PDB entry 4A3C | X-ray diffraction, 3.50 A resolution | chains A and B of the 15 polymer chains in the assembly

# Chain A
Molecule: DNA-directed RNA polymerase II subunit RPB1
From: Saccharomyces cerevisiae
Notes: EC 2.7.7.6
Reference sequence: P04050 (RPB1_YEAST); residue numbers follow UniProt; this construct covers 1-1732
Sequence (1732 residues; row label = number of the first residue in the row):
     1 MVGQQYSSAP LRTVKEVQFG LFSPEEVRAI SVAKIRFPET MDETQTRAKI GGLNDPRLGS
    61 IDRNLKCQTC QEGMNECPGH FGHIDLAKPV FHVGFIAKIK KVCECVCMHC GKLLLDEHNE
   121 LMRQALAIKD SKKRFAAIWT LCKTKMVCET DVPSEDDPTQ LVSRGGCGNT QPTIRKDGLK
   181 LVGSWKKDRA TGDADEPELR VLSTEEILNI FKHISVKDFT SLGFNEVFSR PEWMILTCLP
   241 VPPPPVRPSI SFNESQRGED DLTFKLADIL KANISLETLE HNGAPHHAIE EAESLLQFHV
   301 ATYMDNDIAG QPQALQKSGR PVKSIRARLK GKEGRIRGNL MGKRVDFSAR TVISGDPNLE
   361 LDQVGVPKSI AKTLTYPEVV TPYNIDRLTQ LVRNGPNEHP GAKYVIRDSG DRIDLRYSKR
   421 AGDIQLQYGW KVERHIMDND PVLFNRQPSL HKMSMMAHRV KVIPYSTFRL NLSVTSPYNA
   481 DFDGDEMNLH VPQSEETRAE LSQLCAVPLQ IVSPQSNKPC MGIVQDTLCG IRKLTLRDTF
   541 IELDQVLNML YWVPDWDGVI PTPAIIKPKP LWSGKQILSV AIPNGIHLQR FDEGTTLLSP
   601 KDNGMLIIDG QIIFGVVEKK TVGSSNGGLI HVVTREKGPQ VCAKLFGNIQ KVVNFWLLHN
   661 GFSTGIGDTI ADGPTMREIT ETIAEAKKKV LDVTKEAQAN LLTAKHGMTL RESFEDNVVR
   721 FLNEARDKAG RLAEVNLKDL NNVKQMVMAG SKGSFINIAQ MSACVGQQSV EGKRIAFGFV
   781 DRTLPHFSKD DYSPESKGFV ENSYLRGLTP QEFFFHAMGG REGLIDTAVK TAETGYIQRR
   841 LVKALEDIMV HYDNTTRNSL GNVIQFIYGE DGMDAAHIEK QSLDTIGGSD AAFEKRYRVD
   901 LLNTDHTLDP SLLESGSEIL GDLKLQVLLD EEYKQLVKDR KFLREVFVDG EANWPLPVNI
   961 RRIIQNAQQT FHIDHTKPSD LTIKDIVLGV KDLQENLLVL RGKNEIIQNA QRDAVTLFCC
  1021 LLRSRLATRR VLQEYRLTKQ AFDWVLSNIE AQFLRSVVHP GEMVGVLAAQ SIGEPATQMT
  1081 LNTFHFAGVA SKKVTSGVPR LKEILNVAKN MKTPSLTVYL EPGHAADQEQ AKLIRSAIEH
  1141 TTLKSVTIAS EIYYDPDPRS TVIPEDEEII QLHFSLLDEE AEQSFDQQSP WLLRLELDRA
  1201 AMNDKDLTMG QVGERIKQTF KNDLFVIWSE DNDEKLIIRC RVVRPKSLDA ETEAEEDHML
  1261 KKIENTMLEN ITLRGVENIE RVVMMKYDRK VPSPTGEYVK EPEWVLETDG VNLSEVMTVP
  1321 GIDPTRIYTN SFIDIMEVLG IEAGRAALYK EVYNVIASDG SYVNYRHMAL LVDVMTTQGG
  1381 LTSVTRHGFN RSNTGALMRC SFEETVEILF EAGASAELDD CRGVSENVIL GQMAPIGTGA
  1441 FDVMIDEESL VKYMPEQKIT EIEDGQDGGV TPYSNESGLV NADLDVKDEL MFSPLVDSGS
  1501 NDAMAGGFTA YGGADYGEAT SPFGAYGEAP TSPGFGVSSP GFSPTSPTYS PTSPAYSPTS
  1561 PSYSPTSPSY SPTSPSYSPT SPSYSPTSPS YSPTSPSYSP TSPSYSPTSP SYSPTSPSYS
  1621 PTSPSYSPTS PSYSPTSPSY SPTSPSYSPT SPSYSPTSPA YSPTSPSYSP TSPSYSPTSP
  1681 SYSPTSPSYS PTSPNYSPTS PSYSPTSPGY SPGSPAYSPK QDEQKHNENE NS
Not modelled in the structure: 1-2, 1081-1091, 1177-1186, 1244-1253, 1456-1732
Bound ions: Zn2+ site 1: C67, C70, C77, H80; Zn2+ site 2: C107, C110, C148, C167; Mg2+: D481, D483, D485 (shared with 1 residue of chain P)
Curated features (UniProtKB/Swiss-Prot):
  - region: P248 to D260 (Lid loop), N306 to K323 (Rudder loop), P810 to E822 (Bridging helix)
  - binding site (Zn(2+)): C67, C70, C77, H80, C107, C110, C148, C167
  - binding site (Mg(2+)): D481, D483, D485
  - modified residue: T1471 (Phosphothreonine)
  - cross-link (Glycyl lysine isopeptide (Lys-Gly)): K695 (interchain with G-Cter in ubiquitin), K1246 (interchain with G-Cter in ubiquitin), K1350 (interchain with G-Cter in ubiquitin)
  - natural variant: S1653 to P1659 (deletion: In strain: A364A)
  - mutagenesis: K1246 (K1246R: Impairs ubiquitination during transcription stress)
From the paper describing this entry:
  - mutagenesis - Q1078N, Q1078S: abolished growth (citing earlier work)

# Chain B
Molecule: DNA-directed RNA polymerase II subunit RPB2
From: Saccharomyces cerevisiae
Notes: EC 2.7.7.6
Reference sequence: P08518 (RPB2_YEAST); numbering as in UniProt (aligned over 1-1224)
Sequence (1224 residues; row label = number of the first residue in the row):
     1 MSDLANSEKY YDEDPYGFED ESAPITAEDS WAVISAFFRE KGLVSQQLDS FNQFVDYTLQ
    61 DIICEDSTLI LEQLAQHTTE SDNISRKYEI SFGKIYVTKP MVNESDGVTH ALYPQEARLR
   121 NLTYSSGLFV DVKKRTYEAI DVPGRELKYE LIAEESEDDS ESGKVFIGRL PIMLRSKNCY
   181 LSEATESDLY KLKECPFDMG GYFIINGSEK VLIAQERSAG NIVQVFKKAA PSPISHVAEI
   241 RSALEKGSRF ISTLQVKLYG REGSSARTIK ATLPYIKQDI PIVIIFRALG IIPDGEILEH
   301 ICYDVNDWQM LEMLKPCVED GFVIQDRETA LDFIGRRGTA LGIKKEKRIQ YAKDILQKEF
   361 LPHITQLEGF ESRKAFFLGY MINRLLLCAL DRKDQDDRDH FGKKRLDLAG PLLAQLFKTL
   421 FKKLTKDIFR YMQRTVEEAH DFNMKLAINA KTITSGLKYA LATGNWGEQK KAMSSRAGVS
   481 QVLNRYTYSS TLSHLRRTNT PIGRDGKLAK PRQLHNTHWG LVCPAETPEG QACGLVKNLS
   541 LMSCISVGTD PMPIITFLSE WGMEPLEDYV PHQSPDATRV FVNGVWHGVH RNPARLMETL
   601 RTLRRKGDIN PEVSMIRDIR EKELKIFTDA GRVYRPLFIV EDDESLGHKE LKVRKGHIAK
   661 LMATEYQDIE GGFEDVEEYT WSSLLNEGLV EYIDAEEEES ILIAMQPEDL EPAEANEEND
   721 LDVDPAKRIR VSHHATTFTH CEIHPSMILG VAASIIPFPD HNQSPRNTYQ SAMGKQAMGV
   781 FLTNYNVRMD TMANILYYPQ KPLGTTRAME YLKFRELPAG QNAIVAIACY SGYNQEDSMI
   841 MNQSSIDRGL FRSLFFRSYM DQEKKYGMSI TETFEKPQRT NTLRMKHGTY DKLDDDGLIA
   901 PGVRVSGEDV IIGKTTPISP DEEELGQRTA YHSKRDASTP LRSTENGIVD QVLVTTNQDG
   961 LKFVKVRVRT TKIPQIGDKF ASRHGQKGTI GITYRREDMP FTAEGIVPDL IINPHAIPSR
  1021 MTVAHLIECL LSKVAALSGN EGDASPFTDI TVEGISKLLR EHGYQSRGFE VMYNGHTGKK
  1081 LMAQIFFGPT YYQRLRHMVD DKIHARARGP MQVLTRQPVE GRSRDGGLRF GEMERDCMIA
  1141 HGAASFLKER LMEASDAFRV HICGICGLMT VIAKLNHNQF ECKGCDNKID IYQIHIPYAA
  1201 KLLFQELMAM NITPRLYTDR SRDF
Not modelled in the structure: 1-19, 71-89, 135-163, 438-445, 503-508, 669-677, 716-721, 920-932
Bound ions: Zn2+: C1163, C1166, C1182, C1185

# Interface between chain A and chain B
Pairs across the interface - 462 pairs, chain A then chain B:
  Q4(A) with F1158(B); R1159(B), hydrogen bond (side chain-backbone)
  Q5(A) with R1159(B), hydrogen bond (backbone-side chain); L1175(B)
  Y6(A) with L1175(B)
  S7(A) with R1159(B); H1161(B), hydrogen bond; F1180(B); Q1193(B)
  S8(A) with N1178(B), hydrogen bond; F1180(B)
  A9(A) with H1161(B); Q1193(B)
  P10(A) with I1191(B); Y1192(B); Q1193(B), hydrogen bond (backbone-backbone)
  L11(A) with Q1193(B); I1194(B), hydrophobic; H1195(B)
  R12(A) with Y1192(B); Q1193(B), hydrogen bond (backbone-backbone); I1194(B); T1218(B), hydrogen bond
  T13(A) with Y1217(B); T1218(B)
  V14(A) with L1216(B), hydrophobic; Y1217(B)
  K15(A) with Y1217(B), hydrogen bond (backbone-backbone); T1218(B), hydrogen bond (side chain-backbone); D1219(B); R1220(B), hydrogen bond (backbone-side chain)
  E16(A) with R1215(B); L1216(B); Y1217(B), hydrogen bond (backbone-backbone); D1219(B); R1220(B); S1221(B), hydrogen bond (side chain-backbone); R1222(B)
  V17(A) with R1215(B); L1216(B), hydrophobic
  Q18(A) with T1213(B); R1215(B), hydrogen bond (backbone-backbone); Y1217(B)
  F19(A) with T1213(B)
  G20(A) with I1212(B); T1213(B), hydrogen bond (backbone-backbone)
  L21(A) with N1211(B); T1213(B), hydrogen bond (backbone-side chain)
  F22(A) with M1208(B); N1211(B), hydrogen bond (backbone-backbone); T1213(B)
  E26(A) with C1166(B); L1168(B); R1215(B), salt bridge
  A29(A) with G1184(B)
  I30(A) with T1170(B); K1183(B), hydrogen bond (backbone-side chain)
  V32(A) with I1172(B), hydrophobic
  T69(A) with I1172(B); K1174(B), hydrogen bond (backbone-side chain)
  C70(A) with I1172(B); K1174(B)
  E72(A) with A1173(B); K1174(B); L1175(B), hydrogen bond (side chain-backbone)
  M74(A) with R1116(B), hydrogen bond (backbone-side chain)
  N75(A) with R1116(B), hydrogen bond
  E76(A) with F1158(B); R1159(B), salt bridge; L1175(B)
  C77(A) with R1116(B)
  P78(A) with V1160(B), hydrophobic; K1201(B)
  G79(A) with K1201(B); Q1205(B)
  H80(A) with I1172(B)
  F81(A) with Q1205(B); M1208(B), hydrophobic; A1209(B)
  H92(A) with M1210(B), hydrogen bond (side chain-backbone); N1211(B)
  F95(A) with I1212(B), hydrophobic
  F228(A) with R1215(B)
  W233(A) with N1211(B), hydrogen bond (backbone-side chain)
  L236(A) with N1211(B)
  P240(A) with M1208(B); A1209(B); N1211(B)
  P242(A) with A1209(B), hydrophobic
  P243(A) with Q1205(B)
  P245(A) with L1114(B); Y1198(B); K1201(B)
  V246(A) with L1114(B); L1202(B), hydrophobic; Q1205(B); E1206(B)
  P248(A) with V1113(B), hydrophobic; L1114(B)
  N253(A) with R884(B); R935(B)
  E254(A) with R935(B)
  S255(A) with I918(B); R935(B)
  Y303(A) with A1209(B)
  M304(A) with M1210(B), hydrophobic
  S318(A) with K470(B); K471(B)
  G319(A) with K471(B)
  I325(A) with E1206(B); A1209(B), hydrophobic; M1210(B), hydrophobic
  R328(A) with E1206(B), salt bridge
  L329(A) with L1203(B), hydrophobic; E1206(B); M1210(B), hydrophobic
  R335(A) with L1114(B); T1115(B); A1199(B); L1202(B); L1203(B); E1206(B), salt bridge
  I336(A) with L1203(B), hydrophobic
  R337(A) with R1129(B), hydrogen bond (backbone-side chain); E1132(B), salt bridge
  G338(A) with R1129(B), hydrogen bond (backbone-side chain)
  N339(A) with T1115(B); Q1117(B), hydrogen bond (backbone-side chain); D1156(B); A1199(B)
  L340(A) with P1197(B), hydrophobic; A1199(B), hydrophobic; A1200(B)
  M341(A) with E1132(B); R1135(B)
  G342(A) with R1129(B); F1130(B); G1131(B)
  K343(A) with Q1117(B); L1128(B); R1129(B); F1130(B), hydrogen bond (backbone-backbone); L1151(B); S1155(B); D1156(B); P1197(B)
  R344(A) with Q1117(B); P1118(B); V1119(B); E1120(B), salt bridge; G1121(B); G1127(B), hydrogen bond (side chain-backbone); L1128(B); S1155(B), hydrogen bond (backbone-side chain)
  V345(A) with P1118(B); G1127(B); L1128(B), hydrogen bond (backbone-backbone); F1130(B), hydrophobic; R1150(B); A1154(B); S1155(B)
  D346(A) with R1106(B), salt bridge; R1108(B); G1109(B); M1111(B); P1118(B); R1150(B), hydrogen bond (backbone-side chain); A1154(B), hydrogen bond (backbone-backbone)
  F347(A) with R1106(B), hydrogen bond (backbone-backbone); A1107(B); R1150(B)
  S348(A) with A1105(B); R1106(B), hydrogen bond (backbone-backbone); G1127(B); L1128(B), hydrogen bond (side chain-backbone)
  A349(A) with H1104(B); A1105(B), hydrophobic; L1128(B)
  R350(A) with K1102(B); I1103(B); H1104(B), hydrogen bond (backbone-backbone); L1128(B)
  T351(A) with V1099(B); I1103(B)
  V352(A) with G977(B); V1099(B), hydrophobic
  S354(A) with I990(B)
  D356(A) with Y833(B), hydrogen bond
  P357(A) with S831(B); G832(B); Y833(B)
  N358(A) with Y833(B), hydrogen bond
  S369(A) with I1103(B)
  I370(A) with I1103(B), hydrophobic; A1105(B), hydrophobic
  T373(A) with A1105(B); A1107(B)
  L374(A) with R1106(B); A1107(B), hydrophobic
  R412(A) with R1108(B)
  E433(A) with R1108(B), salt bridge
  L443(A) with F1146(B), hydrophobic
  Q447(A) with R1129(B); E1134(B)
  P448(A) with M1133(B); E1134(B)
  S449(A) with M1133(B); E1134(B), hydrogen bond; C1137(B)
  L450(A) with M1133(B), hydrophobic
  H451(A) with C1137(B), hydrogen bond (backbone-side chain)
  K452(A) with C1137(B); A1140(B); H1141(B), hydrogen bond (backbone-side chain)
  M455(A) with F1130(B), hydrophobic; E1134(B); C1137(B), hydrophobic; H1141(B), hydrogen bond (backbone-side chain)
  Y465(A) with I976(B), hydrophobic
  S466(A) with Q975(B), hydrogen bond; V1099(B); D1100(B), hydrogen bond; I1103(B)
  T467(A) with I976(B); G977(B)
  R469(A) with Y833(B); G991(B), hydrogen bond (side chain-backbone)
  L472(A) with Q835(B); E836(B)
  T475(A) with E836(B)
  D481(A) with E836(B)
  F482(A) with Q835(B); E836(B), hydrogen bond (backbone-backbone); D837(B); S838(B); T989(B), hydrogen bond (backbone-side chain)
  D483(A) with D837(B); K979(B); K987(B), salt bridge
  G484(A) with T989(B)
  E486(A) with K1102(B), salt bridge
  N488(A) with L1128(B)
  H490(A) with R1150(B), hydrogen bond
  V491(A) with R1150(B), hydrogen bond (backbone-side chain)
  P492(A) with E1149(B)
  Q493(A) with E1149(B), hydrogen bond (backbone-side chain)
  S494(A) with E1149(B), hydrogen bond (backbone-side chain)
  E496(A) with S1145(B), hydrogen bond
  T497(A) with F1146(B); E1149(B), hydrogen bond
  E500(A) with A1143(B); A1144(B), hydrogen bond (side chain-backbone); S1145(B), hydrogen bond (side chain-backbone); F1146(B), hydrogen bond (side chain-backbone)
  L501(A) with F1146(B), hydrophobic
  C505(A) with M1138(B), hydrophobic; H1141(B)
  Q510(A) with H1141(B), hydrogen bond
  V524(A) with E836(B)
  Q525(A) with Q835(B); E836(B), hydrogen bond (side chain-backbone); H1015(B)
  D526(A) with C829(B), hydrogen bond; G832(B); Q835(B); N1013(B), hydrogen bond; H1015(B), salt bridge
  C529(A) with H1015(B)
  L657(A) with C829(B), hydrophobic
  L658(A) with Y830(B); N1074(B), hydrogen bond (backbone-side chain); H1076(B); L1081(B)
  H659(A) with N1074(B), hydrogen bond; T1077(B); L1081(B)
  N660(A) with L1081(B); M1082(B), hydrogen bond (backbone-backbone); A1083(B), hydrogen bond (backbone-backbone)
  G661(A) with L1081(B); A1083(B)
  F662(A) with A828(B); C829(B), hydrogen bond (backbone-backbone); P1014(B); A1083(B)
  S663(A) with I827(B), hydrogen bond (side chain-backbone); P1014(B); Q1084(B); I1085(B); F1086(B), hydrogen bond (side chain-backbone)
  T664(A) with I827(B); P1014(B); I1017(B); F1086(B)
  G665(A) with L1026(B); F1069(B); F1086(B)
  I666(A) with L1026(B); I1027(B), hydrophobic; L1030(B), hydrophobic; R1067(B); F1086(B), hydrophobic
  G667(A) with R1067(B); F1069(B)
  D668(A) with F1069(B)
  I670(A) with R1067(B)
  T680(A) with I729(B)
  M746(A) with P1014(B); H1015(B); P1018(B), hydrophobic
  S751(A) with H1015(B), hydrogen bond
  K752(A) with H1015(B); P1018(B); S1019(B); R1020(B)
  N757(A) with P1018(B), hydrogen bond (side chain-backbone); S1019(B), hydrogen bond (side chain-backbone); M1021(B), hydrogen bond
  Q760(A) with M1021(B)
  M761(A) with M1021(B), hydrophobic; V1023(B), hydrophobic
  V770(A) with Q513(B)
  E771(A) with K510(B), salt bridge; Q513(B)
  A776(A) with N516(B), hydrogen bond (backbone-side chain)
  G778(A) with D397(B); H400(B); H515(B); N516(B)
  F779(A) with N516(B); T517(B); E698(B); E699(B)
  V780(A) with E699(B), hydrogen bond (backbone-side chain)
  D781(A) with R620(B), salt bridge
  R782(A) with E698(B), hydrogen bond (side chain-backbone); E699(B), hydrogen bond (side chain-backbone); I701(B), hydrogen bond (side chain-backbone)
  T783(A) with N516(B), hydrogen bond (backbone-side chain)
  P785(A) with E698(B); I701(B); L702(B); I703(B), hydrogen bond (backbone-backbone)
  H786(A) with W519(B); L702(B); I703(B); M705(B); E742(B), salt bridge
  F787(A) with L702(B)
  K789(A) with R620(B)
  E801(A) with I729(B)
  N802(A) with R728(B); I729(B), hydrogen bond (side chain-backbone)
  Y804(A) with H761(B), hydrogen bond (backbone-side chain); N762(B); Q763(B); M1021(B), hydrophobic; V1023(B), hydrophobic
  L805(A) with H761(B), hydrogen bond (backbone-side chain)
  R806(A) with P725(B), hydrogen bond (side chain-backbone); K727(B), hydrogen bond (side chain-backbone); R728(B); I729(B); H761(B)
  G807(A) with R728(B); D760(B); H761(B)
  L808(A) with R728(B), hydrogen bond (backbone-side chain); D760(B), hydrogen bond (backbone-backbone); F1047(B)
  T809(A) with I729(B)
  P810(A) with W519(B); M705(B), hydrophobic; P745(B), hydrophobic; F1047(B), hydrophobic
  Q811(A) with M705(B)
  F813(A) with P524(B), hydrophobic; I748(B), hydrophobic; L749(B), hydrophobic; P759(B); D760(B); N767(B); F1047(B), hydrophobic
  F814(A) with L514(B), hydrophobic; H515(B); W519(B), hydrophobic
  H816(A) with Q763(B); S764(B), hydrogen bond (side chain-backbone)
  A817(A) with L514(B), hydrophobic; P524(B), hydrophobic; S764(B)
  M818(A) with L514(B); H515(B); N516(B)
  G820(A) with S764(B)
  R821(A) with R512(B), hydrogen bond (side chain-backbone); L514(B); C523(B); P524(B), hydrogen bond (side chain-backbone); T527(B); G534(B)
  E822(A) with Q513(B)
  L824(A) with C533(B), hydrophobic; P765(B), hydrophobic; T768(B); Y769(B)
  I825(A) with R512(B); Q513(B)
  A828(A) with G530(B)
  Q838(A) with M1133(B)
  R839(A) with E1132(B), salt bridge
  V842(A) with D1136(B)
  K843(A) with E1132(B), salt bridge; R1135(B)
  E846(A) with R1135(B), salt bridge
  E1062(A) with A1140(B)
  M1063(A) with I1139(B)
  V1066(A) with D1136(B); A1140(B), hydrophobic
  Q1070(A) with D1136(B); C1137(B); A1140(B)
  K1144(A) with E262(B), salt bridge
  H1258(A) with E319(B), salt bridge
  N1265(A) with G263(B); S265(B)
  E1269(A) with E262(B); G263(B)
  L1409(A) with L1207(B), hydrophobic; I1212(B)
  F1410(A) with M1210(B), hydrophobic; I1212(B), hydrophobic
  L1418(A) with R1222(B), hydrogen bond (backbone-side chain)
  D1420(A) with R1220(B), hydrogen bond (backbone-side chain); R1222(B), salt bridge
  C1421(A) with R1220(B)
  R1422(A) with R1220(B); D1223(B), hydrogen bond (side chain-backbone); F1224(B), hydrogen bond (side chain-backbone)
  V1424(A) with I1139(B), hydrophobic
  S1425(A) with R1135(B)
  V1428(A) with L1151(B), hydrophobic
  I1429(A) with P1197(B); A1200(B)
  L1430(A) with H1195(B); I1196(B); P1197(B); F1204(B), hydrophobic
  G1431(A) with K1148(B); M1152(B); P1197(B)
  M1433(A) with A1144(B), hydrophobic; S1145(B)
  A1434(A) with A1144(B)
  I1436(A) with I1139(B); G1142(B); A1144(B)
  G1437(A) with G1142(B)
  T1438(A) with G1142(B), hydrogen bond (backbone-backbone); A1144(B); S1145(B)
  G1439(A) with A1144(B)
Also at the interface, not in a pair above, chain A (229 interface residues in all): V27, Q71, I250, K317, R326, I353, G355, P367, T375, Y404, N445, L504, T527, T669, N742, V743, G753, I775, L784, S788, D790, E795, S1401, V1406, G1413, Q1432
Also at the interface, not in a pair above, chain B (205 interface residues in all): S264, H518, R635, A695, S700, A726, R730, V731, N834, G988, V1052, K1080, L1147, V1171, N1176, P1214

# In short
229 residues of chain A and 205 residues of chain B are in contact; the contacts include 93 hydrogen bonds and
20 salt bridges. Polar pairs include E26(A)-R1215(B), E76(A)-R1159(B) and R328(A)-E1206(B). From the paper:
Q1078N and Q1078S of chain A abolish growth.
Here chain A is DNA-directed RNA polymerase II subunit RPB1 and chain B is DNA-directed RNA polymerase II
subunit RPB2, both from Saccharomyces cerevisiae. Entry 4A3C (RNA Polymerase II initial transcribing complex
with a 5nt DNA-RNA hybrid) was determined by X-ray diffraction (same publication as 4A3B, 4A3D, 4A3E, 4A3F,
4A3G, 4A3I and 4 further entries).
